Entry 9ASH (electron microscopy, 2.58 A resolution); this record covers chains B and F of the 13 polymer chains in the assembly.

== Chain B ==
Molecule: CRISPR-associated protein Csm4
Organism: Lactococcus lactis subsp. lactis
UniProtKB: L0CFH1 (L0CFH1_LACLL); numbering as in UniProt (aligned over 1-297)
Chain sequence (297 residues; row label = number of the first residue in the row):
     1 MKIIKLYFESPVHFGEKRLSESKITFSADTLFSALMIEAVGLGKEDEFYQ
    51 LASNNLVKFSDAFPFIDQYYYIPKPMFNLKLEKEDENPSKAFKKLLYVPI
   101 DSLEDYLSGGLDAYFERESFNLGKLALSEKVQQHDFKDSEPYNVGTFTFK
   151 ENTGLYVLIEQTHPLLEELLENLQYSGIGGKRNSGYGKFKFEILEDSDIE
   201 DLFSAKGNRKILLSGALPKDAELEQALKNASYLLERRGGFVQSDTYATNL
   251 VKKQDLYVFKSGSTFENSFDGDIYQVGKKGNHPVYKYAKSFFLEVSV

== Chain F ==
Molecule: CRISPR system Cms endoribonuclease Csm3
Organism: Lactococcus lactis subsp. lactis
UniProtKB: L0CEA3 (L0CEA3_LACLL); residue numbers follow UniProt; this construct covers 1-214
Chain sequence (214 residues; row label = number of the first residue in the row):
     1 MKLVIEGTIVLKTGMHIGGSSDFSAIGAVDSPVVRDTLTRLPLIPGSSLK
    51 GKMRYLLAKELNNGILLNEPNNDQDEILRLFGSSEKDKIRRARLKFNDIK
   101 LSNLAELETFNVSSTEVKFENTINRKTAVANPRQIERVIAGSKFDFEIFY
   151 NLDDIKEVEKDFENIKQGFDLLEFDYLGGHGTRGSGRIAFENLSVITAVG
   201 NFEKINTLNEILGA
Not modelled in the structure: 66-72

== Chain B / chain F interface ==
Residue-residue contacts (52):
  Glu9(B) with Lys100(F), hydrogen bond (backbone-side chain)
  Glu38(B) with Lys2(F)
  Gly41(B) with Met1(F)
  Gly123(B) with Leu38(F)
  Lys124(B) with Thr37(F); Leu38(F)
  Ala126(B) with Thr37(F)
  Glu129(B) with Gly19(F); Ser21(F)
  Lys130(B) with Ser47(F), hydrogen bond
  Gln133(B) with Tyr55(F)
  Thr148(B) with Thr37(F), hydrogen bond; Leu38(F)
  Phe149(B) with Leu38(F)
  Lys150(B) with Leu38(F)
  Glu171(B) with Val199(F)
  Asn172(B) with Lys2(F); Val199(F)
  Tyr175(B) with Lys2(F); Val4(F), hydrophobic; Phe149(F); Ala198(F); Val199(F), hydrophobic
  Ser176(B) with Lys2(F); Lys95(F)
  Arg182(B) with Arg91(F); Lys95(F); Phe96(F)
  Asn183(B) with Lys50(F); Ala92(F); Leu94(F); Lys95(F); Phe96(F), hydrogen bond (backbone-backbone)
  Ser184(B) with Ser47(F); Phe96(F)
  Gly185(B) with Phe96(F), hydrogen bond (backbone-backbone); Asn97(F); Asp98(F)
  Tyr186(B) with Asp98(F)
  Gly187(B) with Lys95(F), hydrogen bond (backbone-side chain)
  Lys188(B) with Lys95(F); Asn97(F); Glu147(F), salt bridge; Phe149(F)
  Asp244(B) with Ile89(F); Arg90(F); Arg91(F), hydrogen bond (side chain-backbone)
  Thr248(B) with Lys86(F); Asp87(F)
  Asn249(B) with Lys86(F), hydrogen bond (side chain-backbone)
  Leu250(B) with Ser84(F); Ile89(F), hydrophobic
Other interface residues (no listed pair), chain B (33 interface residues in all): Pro11, Leu125, Asp135, Gln174, Gly177, Ser243
Other interface residues (no listed pair), chain F (29 interface residues in all): Asp36, Gly46

== Summary ==
Chain B and chain F form an interface of 33 and 29 residues respectively, with 8 hydrogen bonds and 1 salt
bridge. Polar contacts include Lys188(B)-Glu147(F), Glu9(B)-Lys100(F) and Lys130(B)-Ser47(F).
Here chain B is CRISPR-associated protein Csm4 and chain F is CRISPR system Cms endoribonuclease Csm3, both
from Lactococcus lactis subsp. lactis. Entry 9ASH (Cryo-EM structure of the active Lactococcus lactis Csm
bound to target in post-cleavage stage) was determined by electron microscopy (same publication as 9ASI).
